Entry 4YNU (X-ray diffraction, 1.57 A resolution); this record covers chain A.

[Chain A]
Name: Glucose oxidase, putative
Organism: Aspergillus flavus NRRL3357
Notes: EC 1.1.5.9
Reference sequence: B8MX95 (B8MX95_ASPFN); residues 2-571 here correspond to UniProt positions 24-593 (UniProt number = residue number + 22)
Amino-acid sequence (571 residues; numbered 1 to 571; the number before each row is that of its first residue):
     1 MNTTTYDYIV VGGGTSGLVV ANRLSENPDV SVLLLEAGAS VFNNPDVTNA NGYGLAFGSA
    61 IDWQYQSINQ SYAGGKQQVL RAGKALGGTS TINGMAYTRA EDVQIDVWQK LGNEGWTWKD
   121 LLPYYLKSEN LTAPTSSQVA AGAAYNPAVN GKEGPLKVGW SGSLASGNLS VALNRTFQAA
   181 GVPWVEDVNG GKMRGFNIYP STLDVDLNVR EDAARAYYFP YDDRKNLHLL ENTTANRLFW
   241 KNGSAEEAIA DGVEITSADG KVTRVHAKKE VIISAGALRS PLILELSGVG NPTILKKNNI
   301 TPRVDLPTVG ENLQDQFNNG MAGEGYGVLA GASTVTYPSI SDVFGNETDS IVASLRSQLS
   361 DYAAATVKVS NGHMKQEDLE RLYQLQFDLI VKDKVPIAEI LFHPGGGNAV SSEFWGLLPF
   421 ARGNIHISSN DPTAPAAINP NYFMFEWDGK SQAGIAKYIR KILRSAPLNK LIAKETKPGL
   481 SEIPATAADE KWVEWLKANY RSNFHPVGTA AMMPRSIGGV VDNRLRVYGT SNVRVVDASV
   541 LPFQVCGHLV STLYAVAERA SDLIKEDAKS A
Unresolved in the structure: 1-2
Construct notes: expression tag (1)
Residues lining bound ligands:
  - FAD (flavin-adenine dinucleotide): G12, G13, G14, T15, S16, L35, E36, A37, Y53, F57, W63, Y65, R81, A82, G83, K84, A85, G87, G88, T89, S90, I92, N93, G94, M95, A96, T233, T234, A235, S274, A275, G276, A277, R279, I283, F504, H505, D537, A538, H548, L549, V550, S551, L553
  - D-glucono-1,5-lactone (LGC), molecule 1: Y53, G94, M95, N318, L401, E413, W415, R501, N503, F504, H505, H548
  - D-glucono-1,5-lactone (LGC), molecule 2: K76, A498, N499, Y500, R501
From the paper describing this entry:
  - binding site for flavin-adenine dinucleotide: G94
  - conformationally variable residues (side-chain flip): G94, E413
  - binding site for D-glucono-1,5-lactone: Y53, K76, N346, L401, E413, W415, N499, R501, N503, H505, H548
  - mutagenesis - H505A, H548A: decreased catalytic activity
  - catalytic residues: H505, H548
  - contacts within the chain: Y337-E399, E399-H548 (hydrogen bond)

[Overview]
Bound to chain A: flavin-adenine dinucleotide and D-glucono-1,5-lactone. From the paper: catalytic residues
H505 and H548; H505A and H548A reduce catalytic activity.
Chain A is Glucose oxidase, putative (Aspergillus flavus NRRL3357); the structure, Crystal structure of
Aspergillus flavus FADGDH in complex with D-glucono-1,5-lactone, was determined by X-ray diffraction together
with 4YNT from the same study.
